Entry 6C31 (X-ray diffraction, 3.00 A resolution); this record covers chains A and D of the 6 polymer chains in the assembly.

[Chain A (and D)]
Name: TetR family transcriptional regulator
From: Mycobacterium tuberculosis (strain ATCC 25618 / H37Rv)
Notes: chain D of this document is another copy of the same molecule, construct and numbering; everything in this record applies to it too
UniProt: L0T5M0 (L0T5M0_MYCTU); numbering as in UniProt (aligned over 1-201)
Sequence (214 residues; each row starts with the number of its first residue):
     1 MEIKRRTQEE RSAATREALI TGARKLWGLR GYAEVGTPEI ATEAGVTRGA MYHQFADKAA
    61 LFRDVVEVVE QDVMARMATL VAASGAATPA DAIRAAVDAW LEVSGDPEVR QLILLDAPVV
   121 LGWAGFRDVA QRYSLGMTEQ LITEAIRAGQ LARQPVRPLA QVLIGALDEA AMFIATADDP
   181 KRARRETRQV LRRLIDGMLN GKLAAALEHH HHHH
Not modelled in the structure: 1-5, 201-214 (chain D: 1-6, 201-214)
Construct notes: expression tag (202-214)
What the authors report for this chain:
  - binding site for the 23-nt DNA strand: Thr37, Thr47, Arg48, Tyr52
  - mutagenesis - T37V, T47V, Y52F: decreased binding to the 23-nt DNA strand
  - mutagenesis - R48M: abolished binding to the 23-nt DNA strand
  - specificity-determining residues: Arg48

[Chain A / chain D interface]
Pairs across the interface - 48 pairs, chain A then chain D:
  Leu115(A) - Val119(D)
  Asp116(A) - Val119(D)
  Val119(A) - Leu115(D)
  Val119(A) - Val119(D)  hydrophobic
  Trp123(A) - Glu169(D)  hydrogen bond
  Trp123(A) - Met172(D)
  Trp123(A) - Phe173(D)  hydrophobic
  Trp123(A) - Thr176(D)
  Gln154(A) - Arg193(D)
  Pro155(A) - Glu186(D)
  Pro155(A) - Gln189(D)
  Pro155(A) - Val190(D)
  Arg157(A) - Phe173(D)
  Pro158(A) - Phe173(D)
  Pro158(A) - Glu186(D)
  Pro158(A) - Thr187(D)
  Gln161(A) - Glu169(D)
  Gln161(A) - Phe173(D)
  Val162(A) - Ala166(D)  hydrophobic
  Val162(A) - Ala170(D)  hydrophobic
  Leu163(A) - Leu194(D)  hydrophobic
  Gly165(A) - Gly165(D)
  Gly165(A) - Ala166(D)
  Gly165(A) - Glu169(D)
  Ala166(A) - Val162(D)  hydrophobic
  Ala166(A) - Gly165(D)
  Ala166(A) - Ala166(D)
  Glu169(A) - Trp123(D)  hydrogen bond
  Glu169(A) - Gly165(D)
  Ala170(A) - Val162(D)  hydrophobic
  Met172(A) - Trp123(D)
  Phe173(A) - Arg157(D)
  Phe173(A) - Pro158(D)
  Phe173(A) - Gln161(D)
  Thr176(A) - Trp123(D)
  Thr176(A) - Arg127(D)
  Glu186(A) - Pro155(D)
  Glu186(A) - Pro158(D)
  Thr187(A) - Pro158(D)
  Gln189(A) - Pro155(D)
  Val190(A) - Gln154(D)
  Val190(A) - Pro155(D)
  Arg193(A) - Ala152(D)
  Arg193(A) - Gln154(D)
  Leu194(A) - Leu194(D)  hydrophobic
  Gly197(A) - Gly197(D)
  Met198(A) - Val190(D)
  Met198(A) - Leu194(D)  hydrophobic
Also at the interface, not in a pair above, chain A (31 interface residues in all): Pro118, Ala152, Arg153, Leu159, Leu191
Also at the interface, not in a pair above, chain D (32 interface residues in all): Asp116, Pro118, Arg153, Leu159, Leu163, Leu191, Met198

[Summary]
Chain A and chain D form an interface of 31 and 32 residues respectively, with 2 hydrogen bonds. The
hydrogen-bonded pair is Trp123(A)-Glu169(D). The paper reports a binding site for the 23-nt DNA strand at
Thr37(A), Thr47(A) and Arg48(A) among others; T37V, T47V and Y52F of chain A reduce binding to the 23-nt DNA
strand.
Both chains are TetR family transcriptional regulator (Mycobacterium tuberculosis (strain ATCC 25618 /
H37Rv)). Entry 6C31 (Crystal structure of TetR family protein Rv0078 in complex with DNA) was determined by
X-ray diffraction (same publication as 5WM9).
